PDB entry 8R1O | electron microscopy, 3.19 A resolution | chains B and H of the 9 polymer chains in the assembly

[Chain B]
Name: Exoribonuclease phosphorolytic domain-containing protein
Organism: Thermochaetoides thermophila DSM 1495
UniProt: G0SC21 (G0SC21_CHATD); residues 1-284 here = UniProt positions 1-284
Chain sequence (284 residues; row label = number of the first residue in the row):
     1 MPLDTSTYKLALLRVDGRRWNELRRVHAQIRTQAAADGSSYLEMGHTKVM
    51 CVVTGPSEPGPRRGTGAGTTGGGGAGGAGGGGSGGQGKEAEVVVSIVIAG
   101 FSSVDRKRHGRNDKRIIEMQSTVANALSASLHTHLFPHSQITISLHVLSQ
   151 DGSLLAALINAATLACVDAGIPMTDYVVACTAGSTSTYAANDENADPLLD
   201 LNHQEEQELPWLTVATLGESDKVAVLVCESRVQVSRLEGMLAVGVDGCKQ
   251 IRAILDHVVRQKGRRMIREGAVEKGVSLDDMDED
Disordered / not traced: 1-13, 60-86, 271-284
From the paper describing this entry:
  - conformationally variable residues (order/disorder transition): Gln-86

[Chain H]
Name: Putative exosome complex protein
Organism: Thermochaetoides thermophila DSM 1495
UniProt: G0S9A0 (G0S9A0_CHATD); residues 1-358 here = UniProt positions 1-358
Chain sequence (358 residues; row label = number of the first residue in the row):
     1 MPITIHAPLPPPRLHDEDSDVDMSSDSDSSSEGGVPLTSNLPSRAKPKSS
    51 LFTTTKSSSDIVTPGELITTSPQFMRGHGTYIPPGTTSIISSVAGTILRT
   101 NKLLSVRPLRARYTPEVGDLVVGRIIEVQARRWRVDVGSTQFASLPLSAI
   151 NLPGGILRKRTETDELQMRSFFSEGDLLVAEVQGVYGDGGAVLHTRSLKY
   201 GKLRNGVFVAVSGMGGGGGVVRSRRQVWTLEGANGAGLIDVVLGVNGYVW
   251 IAKHTEDGPGEDPNASTKQVGITNLEEGMSANMYSSQNDRIEAETMREIA
   301 RLRGVVMALVENGLRVDEDMVMRGYREAVEMALVSPEGPEDVYLGGERGR
   351 QLAAALTA
Disordered / not traced: 1-56, 264-279

[Chain B / chain H interface]
Contacting residue pairs (47):
  Arg-31(B) with Arg-110(H)
  Ala-34(B) with Arg-110(H), hydrogen bond (backbone-side chain)
  Ala-36(B) with Arg-110(H), hydrogen bond (backbone-side chain)
  Asp-37(B) with Arg-110(H), hydrogen bond (backbone-side chain); Arg-112(H), salt bridge
  Gly-55(B) with Arg-112(H)
  Pro-56(B) with Arg-112(H), hydrogen bond (backbone-side chain); Thr-140(H)
  Ser-57(B) with Arg-112(H), hydrogen bond; Thr-140(H)
  Glu-58(B) with Arg-134(H), salt bridge; Thr-140(H), hydrogen bond (backbone-backbone); Phe-142(H), hydrogen bond (side chain-backbone)
  His-132(B) with Tyr-81(H)
  Leu-135(B) with Asp-188(H)
  Phe-136(B) with Thr-140(H)
  Pro-137(B) with Asp-188(H)
  His-138(B) with Gln-141(H); Asp-188(H), salt bridge
  Ser-139(B) with Thr-140(H)
  Val-167(B) with Ala-94(H), hydrophobic
  Asp-168(B) with Arg-110(H)
  Ala-169(B) with Arg-110(H)
  Gly-170(B) with Val-93(H); Arg-110(H)
  Ile-171(B) with Ser-92(H)
  Pro-172(B) with Ser-92(H); Val-93(H), hydrophobic
  Met-173(B) with Ser-92(H), hydrogen bond (backbone-backbone)
  Thr-174(B) with Gly-65(H); Tyr-81(H), hydrogen bond (backbone-side chain)
  Asp-175(B) with Pro-64(H); Gly-65(H)
  Tyr-176(B) with Thr-63(H); Pro-64(H)
  Arg-252(B) with Pro-64(H), hydrogen bond (side chain-backbone)
  Asp-256(B) with Thr-63(H), hydrogen bond
  Val-259(B) with Ala-94(H), hydrophobic
  Arg-260(B) with Ile-61(H), hydrogen bond (side chain-backbone); Thr-63(H), hydrogen bond; Glu-66(H), salt bridge
  Gly-263(B) with Ile-61(H); Leu-109(H)
  Arg-264(B) with Asp-60(H), salt bridge; Ile-61(H)
  Met-266(B) with Leu-109(H)
  Ile-267(B) with Ser-58(H)
Other interface residues (no listed pair), chain B (33 interface residues in all): Gly-38
Other interface residues (no listed pair), chain H (26 interface residues in all): Val-62, Ser-91, Thr-96, Ala-111, Glu-127, Ser-139, Gly-215

[Overview]
33 residues of chain B and 26 residues of chain H are in contact; the contacts include 13 hydrogen bonds and 5
salt bridges. Polar pairs include Asp-37(B)/Arg-112(H), Glu-58(B)/Arg-134(H) and His-138(B)/Asp-188(H). From
the paper: conformational variability at Gln-86(B).
Chain B is Exoribonuclease phosphorolytic domain-containing protein and chain H is Putative exosome complex
protein, both from Thermochaetoides thermophila DSM 1495; the structure, Structure of C. thermophilum RNA
exosome core, was determined by electron microscopy.
